7UWE - chains G and I of the 9 polymer chains in the assembly; structure by electron microscopy, 2.90 A resolution.

== Chain G ==
Name: DNA-directed RNA polymerase subunit alpha
From: Escherichia coli
Notes: EC 2.7.7.6
Reference sequence: P0A7Z4 (RPOA_ECOLI); numbering as in UniProt (aligned over 1-329)
Chain sequence (329 residues; each row starts with the number of its first residue):
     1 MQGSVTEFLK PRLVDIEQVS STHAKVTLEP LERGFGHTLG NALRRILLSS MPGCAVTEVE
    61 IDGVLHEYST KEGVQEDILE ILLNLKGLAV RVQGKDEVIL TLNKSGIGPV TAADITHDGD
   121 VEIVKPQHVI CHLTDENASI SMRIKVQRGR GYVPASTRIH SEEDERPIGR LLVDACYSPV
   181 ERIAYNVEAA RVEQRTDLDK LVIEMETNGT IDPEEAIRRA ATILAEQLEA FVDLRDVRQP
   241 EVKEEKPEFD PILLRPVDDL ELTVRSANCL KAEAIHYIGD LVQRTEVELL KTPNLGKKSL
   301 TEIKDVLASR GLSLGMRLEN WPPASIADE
Not modelled in the structure: 1-6, 160-166, 234-329
Curated features (UniProtKB/Swiss-Prot):
  - region: Glu162 to Glu165 (Required for interaction with Crp at class II promoters)
  - modified residue: Arg265 (ADP-ribosylarginine), Lys297 (N6-acetyllysine), Lys298 (N6-acetyllysine)
  - mutagenesis: Arg45 (R45C: In rpoA112; temperature-sensitive, blocks RNA polymerase assembly), Glu162 to Glu165 (5-fold decrease in CRP-class II promoter-dependent transcription), Glu165 (E165K: 5-fold decrease in CRP-class II promoter-dependent transcription), Arg191 (R191C: In rpoA101; temperature-sensitive)

== Chain I ==
Name: DNA-directed RNA polymerase subunit beta
From: Escherichia coli
Notes: EC 2.7.7.6
Reference sequence: P0A8V4 (RPOB_ECO57); residues 1-1342 here = UniProt positions 1-1342
Chain sequence (1342 residues; numbered 1 to 1342; the number before each row is that of its first residue):
     1 MVYSYTEKKR IRKDFGKRPQ VLDVPYLLSI QLDSFQKFIE QDPEGQYGLE AAFRSVFPIQ
    61 SYSGNSELQY VSYRLGEPVF DVQECQIRGV TYSAPLRVKL RLVIYEREAP EGTVKDIKEQ
   121 EVYMGEIPLM TDNGTFVING TERVIVSQLH RSPGVFFDSD KGKTHSSGKV LYNARIIPYR
   181 GSWLDFEFDP KDNLFVRIDR RRKLPATIIL RALNYTTEQI LDLFFEKVIF EIRDNKLQME
   241 LVPERLRGET ASFDIEANGK VYVEKGRRIT ARHIRQLEKD DVKLIEVPVE YIAGKVVAKD
   301 YIDESTGELI CAANMELSLD LLAKLSQSGH KRIETLFTND LDHGPYISET LRVDPTNDRL
   361 SALVEIYRMM RPGEPPTREA AESLFENLFF SEDRYDLSAV GRMKFNRSLL REEIEGSGIL
   421 SKDDIIDVMK KLIDIRNGKG EVDDIDHLGN RRIRSVGEMA ENQFRVGLVR VERAVKERLS
   481 LGDLDTLMPQ DMINAKPISA AVKEFFGSSQ LSQFMDQNNP LSEITHKRRI SALGPGGLTR
   541 ERAGFEVRDV HPTHYGRVCP IETPEGPNIG LINSLSVYAQ TNEYGFLETP YRKVTDGVVT
   601 DEIHYLSAIE EGNYVIAQAN SNLDEEGHFV EDLVTCRSKG ESSLFSRDQV DYMDVSTQQV
   661 VSVGASLIPF LEHDDANRAL MGANMQRQAV PTLRADKPLV GTGMERAVAV DSGVTAVAKR
   721 GGVVQYVDAS RIVIKVNEDE MYPGEAGIDI YNLTKYTRSN QNTCINQMPC VSLGEPVERG
   781 DVLADGPSTD LGELALGQNM RVAFMPWNGY NFEDSILVSE RVVQEDRFTT IHIQELACVS
   841 RDTKLGPEEI TADIPNVGEA ALSKLDESGI VYIGAEVTGG DILVGKVTPK GETQLTPEEK
   901 LLRAIFGEKA SDVKDSSLRV PNGVSGTVID VQVFTRDGVE KDKRALEIEE MQLKQAKKDL
   961 SEELQILEAG LFSRIRAVLV AGGVEAEKLD KLPRDRWLEL GLTDEEKQNQ LEQLAEQYDE
  1021 LKHEFEKKLE AKRRKITQGD DLAPGVLKIV KVYLAVKRRI QPGDKMAGRH GNKGVISKIN
  1081 PIEDMPYDEN GTPVDIVLNP LGVPSRMNIG QILETHLGMA AKGIGDKINA MLKQQQEVAK
  1141 LREFIQRAYD LGADVRQKVD LSTFSDEEVM RLAENLRKGM PIATPVFDGA KEAEIKELLK
  1201 LGDLPTSGQI RLYDGRTGEQ FERPVTVGYM YMLKLNHLVD DKMHARSTGS YSLVTQQPLG
  1261 GKAQFGGQRF GEMEVWALEA YGAAYTLQEM LTVKSDDVNG RTKMYKNIVD GNHQMEPGMP
  1321 ESFNVLLKEI RSLGINIELE DE
Not modelled in the structure: 1, 891-912
Curated features (UniProtKB/Swiss-Prot):
  - modified residue (N6-acetyllysine): Lys1022, Lys1200

== How chain G and chain I interact ==
Pairs across the interface - 47 pairs, chain G then chain I:
  Asn41(G) - Arg1216(I)
  Asn41(G) - Thr1217(I)  hydrogen bond (side chain-backbone)
  Asn41(G) - Gly1218(I)
  Arg44(G) - Tyr1087(I)
  Arg44(G) - Gly1091(I)
  Arg45(G) - Glu1083(I)
  Arg45(G) - Asp1084(I)  salt bridge
  Arg45(G) - Gly1215(I)  hydrogen bond (side chain-backbone)
  Arg45(G) - Arg1216(I)
  Leu48(G) - Glu1083(I)
  Ser49(G) - Glu1083(I)  hydrogen bond
  His66(G) - Ile873(I)
  His66(G) - Val928(I)
  His66(G) - Ile929(I)
  Glu67(G) - Lys1057(I)  salt bridge
  Tyr68(G) - Tyr756(I)
  Tyr68(G) - Ile831(I)  hydrophobic
  Tyr68(G) - Ala1055(I)
  Tyr68(G) - Lys1057(I)
  Thr70(G) - Ala729(I)
  Thr70(G) - Ser730(I)
  Glu72(G) - Lys958(I)  salt bridge
  Gly73(G) - Asp728(I)
  Val74(G) - Asp728(I)
  Val74(G) - Ala729(I)
  Gln75(G) - Val727(I)
  Gln75(G) - Ala729(I)
  Asp77(G) - Ala729(I)
  Asp77(G) - Lys755(I)  salt bridge
  Asp77(G) - Asn766(I)
  Leu79(G) - Tyr756(I)
  Leu79(G) - Ile831(I)  hydrophobic
  Leu79(G) - Lys1057(I)
  Leu83(G) - Arg694(I)
  Lys86(G) - Gln824(I)
  Thr134(G) - Val727(I)  hydrogen bond (side chain-backbone)
  Thr134(G) - Leu773(I)
  Tyr152(G) - Val823(I)
  Tyr152(G) - Gln824(I)
  Ser156(G) - Arg1059(I)
  Glu181(G) - Arg821(I)
  Arg182(G) - Asn1090(I)  hydrogen bond (side chain-backbone)
  Arg182(G) - Gly1091(I)
  Arg182(G) - Thr1092(I)
  Ile183(G) - Gly1091(I)
  Ala184(G) - Asn1090(I)
  Tyr185(G) - Tyr1087(I)
Also at the interface, not in a pair above, chain G (30 interface residues in all): Leu65, Lys71, Ile159, Ile168, Asp174
Also at the interface, not in a pair above, chain I (39 interface residues in all): Leu693, Tyr726, Glu820, Asp826, Gly874, Glu876, Thr927, Glu962, Pro1093

== In short ==
The interface between chain G and chain I involves 30 residues on one side and 39 on the other; the contacts
include 5 hydrogen bonds and 4 salt bridges. Polar contacts include Arg45(G)-Asp1084(I), Glu67(G)-Lys1057(I)
and Glu72(G)-Lys958(I). From UniProt: 6 mutagenesis sites on chain G.
Chain G is DNA-directed RNA polymerase subunit alpha and chain I is DNA-directed RNA polymerase subunit beta,
both from Escherichia coli; the structure, CryoEM Structure of E. coli Transcription-Coupled Ribonucleotide
Excision Repair (TC-RER) complex, was determined by electron microscopy together with 7UWH from the same
study.
